4NB9 - chains A and C of the 6 polymer chains in the assembly; structure by X-ray diffraction, 2.05 A resolution.

== Chain A (and C) ==
Molecule: Terminal oxygenase component of carbazole
Notes: EC 1.14.12.22; chain C of this document is another copy of the same molecule, construct and numbering; everything in this record applies to it too
Reference sequence: Q84II6 (Q84II6_JANS3); numbering as in UniProt (aligned over 1-384)
Sequence (392 residues; numbered 1 to 392; the number before each row is that of its first residue):
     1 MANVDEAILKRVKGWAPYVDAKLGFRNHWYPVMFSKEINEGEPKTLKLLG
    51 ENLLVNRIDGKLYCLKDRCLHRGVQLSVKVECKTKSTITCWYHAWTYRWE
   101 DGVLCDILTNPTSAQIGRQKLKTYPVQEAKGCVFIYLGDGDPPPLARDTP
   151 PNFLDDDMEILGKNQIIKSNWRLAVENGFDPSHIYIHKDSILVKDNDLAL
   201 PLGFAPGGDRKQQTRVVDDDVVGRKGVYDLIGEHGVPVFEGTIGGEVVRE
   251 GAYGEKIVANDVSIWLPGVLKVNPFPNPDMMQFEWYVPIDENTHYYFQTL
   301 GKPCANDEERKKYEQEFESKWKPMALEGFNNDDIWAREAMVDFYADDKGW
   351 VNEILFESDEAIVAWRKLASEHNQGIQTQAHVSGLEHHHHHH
Not modelled in the structure: 1, 390-392
Construct notes: engineered mutation Val262 (Ile in Q84II6); expression tag (385-392)
Ion coordination: 2Fe-2S cluster Fe: Cys69, His71, Cys90, His93; Fe2+: His183, His187, Asp333
Residues lining bound ligands: 2Fe-2S cluster (FES): Cys69, His71, Arg72, Val74, Cys90, Tyr92, His93, Ala94, Trp95
Reported in the primary citation:
  - mutagenesis - I262V: decreased catalytic activity on CAR (citing earlier work)

== Interface between chain A and chain C ==
Pairs across the interface - 78 pairs, chain A then chain C:
  Arg68(A) - Phe343(C)
  Leu70(A) - Ile354(C)  hydrogen bond (backbone-backbone)
  His71(A) - Glu353(C)
  His71(A) - Ile354(C)  hydrogen bond (backbone-backbone)
  His71(A) - Phe356(C)
  His71(A) - Asp359(C)  salt bridge
  Arg72(A) - Glu176(C)  salt bridge
  Arg72(A) - Met340(C)
  Arg72(A) - Phe343(C)
  Arg72(A) - Tyr344(C)  hydrogen bond
  Arg72(A) - Ile362(C)
  Arg72(A) - Arg366(C)
  Gly73(A) - Phe343(C)
  Val74(A) - Ala339(C)
  Val74(A) - Met340(C)  hydrophobic
  Val78(A) - Trp335(C)  hydrophobic
  Lys79(A) - Trp335(C)
  Glu81(A) - Tyr185(C)  hydrogen bond
  Glu81(A) - Lys188(C)  salt bridge
  Lys83(A) - Tyr185(C)
  Lys83(A) - Ile243(C)
  Lys83(A) - Val248(C)
  Thr84(A) - Ile243(C)
  Thr84(A) - Val248(C)
  Thr87(A) - Ile243(C)
  Thr89(A) - Tyr185(C)
  Thr89(A) - Ile243(C)
  Cys90(A) - Tyr185(C)
  Trp91(A) - Tyr185(C)
  Trp91(A) - Ile186(C)
  Trp91(A) - Trp335(C)  hydrophobic
  Trp91(A) - Ala336(C)  hydrophobic
  Trp91(A) - Ala339(C)  hydrophobic
  Tyr92(A) - Asn177(C)  hydrogen bond
  Tyr92(A) - His183(C)
  Tyr92(A) - Tyr185(C)
  Tyr92(A) - Ile186(C)
  Tyr92(A) - Met340(C)
  His93(A) - Asp180(C)  salt bridge
  His93(A) - Ser182(C)
  His93(A) - His183(C)
  Ala94(A) - Tyr185(C)
  Trp95(A) - Ile354(C)
  Trp95(A) - Phe356(C)  hydrophobic
  Thr96(A) - Ile243(C)
  Asp106(A) - Thr242(C)
  Asp106(A) - Ile243(C)
  Asp106(A) - Gly244(C)  hydrogen bond (side chain-backbone)
  Ile107(A) - Phe356(C)  hydrophobic
  Leu108(A) - Tyr185(C)
  Leu108(A) - Val238(C)
  Leu108(A) - Thr242(C)
  Leu108(A) - Ile243(C)  hydrophobic
  Leu108(A) - Val248(C)  hydrophobic
  Thr109(A) - Ser182(C)
  Thr109(A) - Tyr185(C)
  Thr109(A) - Leu202(C)
  Thr109(A) - Gly203(C)
  Thr109(A) - Phe204(C)  hydrogen bond (backbone-backbone)
  Thr109(A) - Val238(C)
  Thr109(A) - Phe356(C)
  Asn110(A) - Phe204(C)
  Asn110(A) - Ala205(C)
  Asn110(A) - Pro206(C)
  Asn110(A) - Glu357(C)  hydrogen bond
  Pro111(A) - Val238(C)
  Ser113(A) - Phe356(C)
  Ser113(A) - Glu357(C)  hydrogen bond
  Ala114(A) - Glu357(C)  hydrogen bond (backbone-side chain)
  Gln115(A) - Ile354(C)
  Gln115(A) - Leu355(C)  hydrogen bond (side chain-backbone)
  Gln115(A) - Phe356(C)
  Gln119(A) - Ile354(C)
  Ser383(A) - Asp346(C)
  Ser383(A) - Asn352(C)  hydrogen bond (backbone-side chain)
  Glu386(A) - Lys348(C)  salt bridge
  His387(A) - Arg11(C)
  His388(A) - Arg11(C)
Interface residues without a listed pair, chain A (36 interface residues in all): Gln75, Thr112
Interface residues without a listed pair, chain C (38 interface residues in all): Gly241, Asp342

== In short ==
36 residues of chain A and 38 residues of chain C are in contact; the contacts include 12 hydrogen bonds and 5
salt bridges. Among the polar pairs are His71(A)-Asp359(C), Arg72(A)-Glu176(C) and Glu81(A)-Lys188(C). Bound
to chain A: 2Fe-2S cluster. From the paper: I262V of chain A reduces catalytic activity on CAR.
Chain A and chain C are both Terminal oxygenase component of carbazole; the structure, Oxygenase with Ile262
replaced by Val and ferredoxin complex of carbazole 1,9a-dioxygenase, was determined by X-ray diffraction
together with 4NB8, 4NBA, 4NBB, 4NBC, 4NBD, 4NBE and 3 further entries from the same study.
